8UY1 - chains A and B of the 4 polymer chains in the assembly; structure by X-ray diffraction, 3.49 A resolution.

# Chain A (and B)
Molecule: Methylenetetrahydrofolate reductase-like protein
From: Thermochaetoides thermophila DSM 1495
Notes: chain B of this document is another copy of the same molecule, construct and numbering; everything in this record applies to it too
UniProtKB: G0S5U9 (G0S5U9_CHATD); residues 1-614 here = UniProt positions 1-614
Sequence (617 residues; row label = number of the first residue in the row; numbers below 1 keep their minus sign (Ser-2 is residue -2)):
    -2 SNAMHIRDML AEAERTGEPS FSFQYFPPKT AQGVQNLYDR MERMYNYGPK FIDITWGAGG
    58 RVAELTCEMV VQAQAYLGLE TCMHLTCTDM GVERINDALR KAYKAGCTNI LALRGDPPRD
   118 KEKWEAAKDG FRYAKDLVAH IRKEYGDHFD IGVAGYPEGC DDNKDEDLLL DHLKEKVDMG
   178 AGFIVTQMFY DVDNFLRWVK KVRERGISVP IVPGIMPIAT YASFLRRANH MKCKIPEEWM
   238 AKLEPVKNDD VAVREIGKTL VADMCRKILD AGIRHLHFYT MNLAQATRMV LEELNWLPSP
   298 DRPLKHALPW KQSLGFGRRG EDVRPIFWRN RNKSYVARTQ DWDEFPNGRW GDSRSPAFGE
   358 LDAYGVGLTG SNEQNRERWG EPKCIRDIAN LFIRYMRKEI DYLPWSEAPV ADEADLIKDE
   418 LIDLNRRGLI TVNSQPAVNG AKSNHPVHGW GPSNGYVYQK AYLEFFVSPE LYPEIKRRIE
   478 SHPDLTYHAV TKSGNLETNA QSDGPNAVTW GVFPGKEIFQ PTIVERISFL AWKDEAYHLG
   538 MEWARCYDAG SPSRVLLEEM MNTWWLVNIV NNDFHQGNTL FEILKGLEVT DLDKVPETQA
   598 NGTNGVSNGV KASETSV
Disordered / not traced: 596-614 (chain B: -2 to 0, 57-58, 109-117, 152-161, 597-614)
Sequence notes: expression tag (-2 to 0); engineered mutation Gln21 (Glu in G0S5U9), Met393 (Leu in G0S5U9), Phe516 (Val in G0S5U9)
Small-molecule neighbours: FAD (flavin-adenine dinucleotide): Thr52, Trp53, His81, Thr83, Leu108, Ala109, Leu110, Arg111, Gly112, Asp113, Tyr130, Ala131, Lys132, Ala151, Gly152, Tyr153, Cys157, Asp159, Asn160, Leu166, His169, Glu172, Lys173, Val182, Thr183, Gln184, Tyr276
Reported in the primary citation:
  - binding site for flavin-adenine dinucleotide: Thr52, His81
  - contacts within the chain: Arg315-Glu318, Arg315-Thr336
  - mutagenesis - R315C: decreased catalytic activity
  - allosteric site: Arg326
  - conformationally variable residues (loop rearrangement, order/disorder transition): Leu301 to Leu305, Asn329 to Gln337

# Interface between chain A and chain B
Residue-residue contacts - 51 pairs, chain A then chain B:
  Gly345(A) with Arg346(B)
  Arg346(A) with Asn344(B); Gly345(B); Arg346(B); Glu514(B), salt bridge
  Trp347(A) with Glu514(B), hydrogen bond (backbone-side chain)
  Gly348(A) with Glu514(B), hydrogen bond (backbone-side chain)
  Tyr453(A) with Phe571(B), hydrophobic; His572(B)
  Tyr455(A) with Tyr455(B); Phe571(B)
  Lys457(A) with Val509(B); Phe510(B), hydrogen bond (side chain-backbone)
  Pro502(A) with Gly512(B); Lys513(B); Glu514(B)
  Asn503(A) with Gly512(B), hydrogen bond (side chain-backbone); Lys513(B)
  Ala504(A) with Lys513(B), hydrogen bond (backbone-backbone); Glu514(B); Ile515(B), hydrophobic
  Trp507(A) with Val509(B), hydrophobic; Ile515(B), hydrophobic
  Val509(A) with Lys457(B); Trp507(B), hydrophobic
  Phe510(A) with Lys457(B), hydrogen bond (backbone-side chain)
  Pro511(A) with Asn569(B)
  Gly512(A) with Ser499(B); Gly501(B); Pro502(B); Asn503(B), hydrogen bond (backbone-side chain); Asn569(B)
  Lys513(A) with Pro502(B); Asn503(B); Ala504(B), hydrogen bond (backbone-backbone)
  Glu514(A) with Arg346(B); Trp347(B), hydrogen bond (side chain-backbone); Gly348(B), hydrogen bond (side chain-backbone); Pro502(B), hydrogen bond (backbone-backbone); Gln517(B), hydrogen bond
  Ile515(A) with Arg346(B); Trp507(B), hydrophobic; Ile515(B), hydrophobic; Gln517(B), hydrogen bond (backbone-side chain)
  Gln517(A) with Arg346(B); Glu514(B), hydrogen bond; Ile515(B), hydrogen bond (side chain-backbone)
  Asn569(A) with Pro511(B); Gly512(B)
  Phe571(A) with Tyr455(B)
  His572(A) with Tyr453(B)
Interface residues without a listed pair, chain A (27 interface residues in all): Asp349, Asn436, Ser499, Gly501, Ile520
Interface residues without a listed pair, chain B (29 interface residues in all): Asp349, Asn436, Ile520, Asp570

# In short
27 residues of chain A and 29 residues of chain B are in contact, with 15 hydrogen bonds and 1 salt bridge.
Among the polar pairs are Arg346(A)-Glu514(B), Trp347(A)-Glu514(B) and Gly348(A)-Glu514(B). Ligands of chain
A: flavin-adenine dinucleotide. From the paper: a binding site for flavin-adenine dinucleotide at Thr52(A) and
His81(A); R315C of chain A reduces catalytic activity.
Both chains are Methylenetetrahydrofolate reductase-like protein (Thermochaetoides thermophila DSM 1495).
Entry 8UY1 (Methylenetetrahydrofolate reductase from Chaetomium thermophilum DSM 1495, Active (R) State) was
determined by X-ray diffraction together with 8UY2 from the same study.
